PDB entry 5T08 | X-ray diffraction, 2.19 A resolution | chains D and E of the 6 polymer chains in the assembly

[Chain D]
Protein: Hemagglutinin HA2 chain
From: H6N1 subtype
Reference sequence: A0A0J9X267 (A0A0J9X267_9INFA); numbering as in UniProt (aligned over 1-180)
Sequence (180 residues; row label = number of the first residue in the row):
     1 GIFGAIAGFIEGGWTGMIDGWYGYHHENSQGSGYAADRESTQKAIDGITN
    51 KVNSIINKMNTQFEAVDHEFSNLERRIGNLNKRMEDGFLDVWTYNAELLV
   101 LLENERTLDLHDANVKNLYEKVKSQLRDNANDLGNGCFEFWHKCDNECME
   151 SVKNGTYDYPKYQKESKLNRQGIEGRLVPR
Disordered / not traced: 174-180
Disulfides: Cys144-Cys148

[Chain E]
Protein: Hemagglutinin
From: H6N1 subtype
Reference sequence: A0A0J9X268 (A0A0J9X268_9INFA); residues -1 to 331 here correspond to UniProt positions 1-333 (UniProt number = residue number + 2)
Sequence (333 residues; each row starts with the number of its first residue; numbers below 1 keep their minus sign (Ala-1 is residue -1)):
    -1 ADPGDKICIGYHANNSTTQVDTLLEKNVTVTHSVELLENQKEKRFCKIMN
    49 KAPLDLKDCTIEGWILGNPKCDLLLGDQSWSYIVERPNAQNGICYPGVLN
    99 ELEELKAFIGSGERVERFEMFPKSTWAGVDTSRGVTNACPSYTIDSSFYR
   149 NLVWIVKTDSATYPVIKGTYNNTGTQPILYFWGVHHPLDTTVQDNLYGSG
   199 DKYVRMGTESMNFAKSPEIAARPAVNDQRSRIDYYWSVLRPGETLNVESN
   249 GNLIAPWYAYKFVSTNKKGAVFKSDLPIENCDATCQTITGVLRTNKTFQN
   299 VSPLWIGECPKYVKSESLRLATGLRNVPQIATR
Disordered / not traced: -1 to 0, 263-264, 328-331
Construct notes: engineered mutation Asp225 (Gly227 in A0A0J9X268)
Disulfides: Cys44-Cys279, Cys57-Cys69, Cys92-Cys137, Cys283-Cys307
Glycans and other covalent adducts: N-acetylglucosamine (NAG) linked to Asn13, Asn169
From the paper describing this entry:
  - mutagenesis - A222K/G225D, G225D: increased binding to human-type receptors
  - mutagenesis - G225D: abolished binding to avian-type receptors
  - mutagenesis - G225D: increased binding to human trachea epithelium
  - mutagenesis - G225D: abolished binding to chicken trachea
  - mutagenesis - G225D: decreased stability
  - mutagenesis - L186P, L186S, Q226L: decreased binding to avian-type receptors

[Chain D / chain E interface]
Residue-residue contacts (14):
  Lys43(D) with Glu23(E), salt bridge
  Asp46(D) with Leu22(E)
  Gly47(D) with Leu22(E)
  Asn50(D) with Thr20(E), hydrogen bond (side chain-backbone); Leu21(E), hydrogen bond (side chain-backbone); Leu22(E); Glu23(E); Lys24(E)
  Lys51(D) with Leu21(E), hydrogen bond (backbone-backbone); Leu22(E)
  Ser54(D) with Leu21(E)
  Glu103(D) with Leu21(E)
  Arg106(D) with Leu21(E)
  Leu110(D) with Leu22(E), hydrophobic
Also at the interface, not in a pair above, chain E (6 interface residues in all): Arg323

[Summary]
The interface between chain D and chain E involves 9 residues on one side and 6 on the other, with 3 hydrogen
bonds and 1 salt bridge. Polar contacts include Lys43(D)-Glu23(E), Asn50(D)-Thr20(E) and Asn50(D)-Leu21(E).
The paper reports that L186P, L186S and Q226L of chain E reduce binding to avian-type receptors; A222K/G225D
and G225D of chain E increase binding to human-type receptors.
Here chain D is Hemagglutinin HA2 chain and chain E is Hemagglutinin, both from H6N1 subtype. Entry 5T08
(Crystal structure of H6 hemagglutinin G225D mutant from Taiwan (2013) H6N1 influenza virus) was determined by
X-ray diffraction (same publication as 5T0B, 5T0D and 5T0E).
